PDB entry 2E0Y | X-ray diffraction, 2.02 A resolution | chains A and B

# Chain A
Name: Gamma-glutamyltranspeptidase
Source organism: Escherichia coli K12
Notes: EC 2.3.2.2; fragment: large subunit
UniProtKB: P18956 (GGT_ECOLI); residue numbers follow UniProt; this construct covers 25-390
Amino-acid sequence (366 residues; row label = number of the first residue in the row):
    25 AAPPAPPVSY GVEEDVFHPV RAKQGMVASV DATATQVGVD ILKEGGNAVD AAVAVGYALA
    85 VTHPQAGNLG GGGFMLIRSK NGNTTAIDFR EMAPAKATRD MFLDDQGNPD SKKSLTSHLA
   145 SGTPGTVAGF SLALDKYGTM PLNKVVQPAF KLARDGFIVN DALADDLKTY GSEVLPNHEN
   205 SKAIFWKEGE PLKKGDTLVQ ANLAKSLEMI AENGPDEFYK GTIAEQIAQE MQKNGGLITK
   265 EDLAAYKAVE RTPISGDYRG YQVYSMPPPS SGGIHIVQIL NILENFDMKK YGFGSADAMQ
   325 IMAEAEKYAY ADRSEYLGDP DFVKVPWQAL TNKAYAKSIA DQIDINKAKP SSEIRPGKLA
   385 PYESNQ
Disordered / not traced: 25-28, 388-390
Modified / non-standard residues: Mse50, Mse99, Mse116, Mse125, Mse164, Mse233, Mse255, Mse290, Mse312, Mse323, Mse326 (selenomethionine; parent Met)
Curated features (UniProtKB/Swiss-Prot):
  - binding site (L-glutamate): Arg114

# Chain B
Name: Gamma-glutamyltranspeptidase
Source organism: Escherichia coli K12
Notes: EC 2.3.2.2; fragment: small subunit
UniProtKB: P18956 (GGT_ECOLI); residue numbers follow UniProt; this construct covers 391-580
Amino-acid sequence (190 residues; row label = number of the first residue in the row):
   391 TTHYSVVDKD GNAVAVTYTL NTTFGTGIVA GESGILLNNQ MDDFSAKPGV PNVYGLVGGD
   451 ANAVGPNKRP LSSMSPTIVV KDGKTWLVTG SPGGSRIITT VLQMVVNSID YGLNVAEATN
   511 APRFHHQWLP DELRVEKGFS PDTLKLLEAK GQKVALKEAM GSTQSIMVGP DGELYGASDP
   571 RSVDDLTAGY
Disordered / not traced: 438-447
Modified / non-standard residues: Mse431, Mse464, Mse494, Mse550, Mse557 (selenomethionine; parent Met)
Curated features (UniProtKB/Swiss-Prot):
  - active site: Thr391 (Nucleophile)
  - binding site (L-glutamate): Thr409, Asn411, Gln430, Asp433, Ser462, Ser463, Gly483, Gly484
  - mutagenesis: Thr391 (T391A: Abolishes autocatalytic cleavage, loss of enzymatic activity), Arg513 (R513A: Not processed into its subunits, loss of enzymatic activity), Arg571 (R571G: Not processed into its subunits, loss of enzymatic activity)
Ligand contacts: samarium (iii) ion (SM): Asn411, Gln430, Asp433

# Interface between chain A and chain B
Pairs across the interface (356):
  Pro30(A) with Ile499(B); Asp500(B)
  Val32(A) with Lys471(B); Trp476(B), hydrophobic
  Ser33(A) with Gly502(B); Leu503(B); Asn504(B); Mse557(B)
  Tyr34(A) with Lys471(B); Trp476(B), hydrogen bond; Asn504(B); Mse557(B), hydrophobic; Val558(B); Gly559(B); Pro560(B); Tyr565(B), hydrophobic
  Gly35(A) with Asn504(B)
  Asp39(A) with Asn504(B), hydrogen bond; Glu507(B)
  Phe41(A) with Asn504(B), hydrogen bond (backbone-side chain); Ala506(B); Glu507(B); Asn510(B)
  His42(A) with Ala506(B)
  Pro43(A) with Asn504(B); Val505(B), hydrophobic; Ala506(B); Tyr565(B), hydrophobic; Gly566(B)
  Val44(A) with Leu564(B); Tyr565(B); Gly566(B), hydrogen bond (backbone-backbone); Thr577(B)
  Arg45(A) with Glu563(B), salt bridge; Leu564(B); Tyr565(B)
  Ala46(A) with Glu563(B); Leu564(B), hydrogen bond (backbone-backbone); Gly579(B); Tyr580(B)
  Lys47(A) with Gly562(B); Glu563(B); Tyr580(B)
  Gln48(A) with Asp398(B); Lys399(B), hydrogen bond (backbone-backbone); Leu564(B); Tyr580(B), hydrogen bond (backbone-backbone)
  Gly49(A) with Val397(B); Leu564(B); Gly579(B); Tyr580(B), hydrogen bond (backbone-backbone)
  Mse50(A) with Val396(B); Val397(B), hydrogen bond (backbone-backbone); Ile556(B); Leu564(B); Tyr565(B); Gly566(B); Thr577(B); Ala578(B)
  Val51(A) with Ser395(B); Leu576(B); Thr577(B); Ala578(B), hydrogen bond (backbone-backbone)
  Ala52(A) with Tyr394(B); Ser395(B), hydrogen bond (backbone-backbone); Gln554(B); Ser555(B); Leu576(B); Thr577(B)
  Ser53(A) with Tyr394(B); Gln554(B); Ser568(B); Asp575(B); Leu576(B), hydrogen bond (backbone-backbone)
  Val54(A) with Thr392(B); Ser572(B); Asp574(B); Asp575(B)
  Asp55(A) with Asp574(B)
  Ala56(A) with Asp574(B), hydrogen bond (backbone-backbone); Leu576(B), hydrophobic
  Thr59(A) with Leu576(B), hydrogen bond (side chain-backbone); Ala578(B)
  Val63(A) with Ala578(B)
  Leu66(A) with Val397(B); Asp398(B); Tyr580(B), hydrogen bond (backbone-side chain)
  Lys67(A) with Tyr580(B)
  Asn71(A) with Asp398(B)
  Ala72(A) with Val396(B); Asp398(B), hydrogen bond (backbone-side chain); Asn402(B); Val404(B), hydrophobic
  Val73(A) with Val404(B)
  Ala76(A) with Tyr394(B), hydrogen bond (backbone-side chain); Val404(B), hydrophobic
  Val79(A) with Tyr394(B), hydrophobic
  Gly80(A) with Tyr394(B), hydrogen bond (backbone-side chain); Tyr408(B), hydrogen bond (backbone-side chain)
  Leu83(A) with Tyr394(B), hydrophobic; Tyr408(B)
  Ala84(A) with Tyr408(B)
  Pro88(A) with Leu410(B); Phe414(B); Leu426(B)
  Gln89(A) with Thr412(B); Thr413(B); Phe414(B), hydrogen bond (backbone-backbone)
  Ala90(A) with Thr391(B); Thr392(B); Thr409(B)
  Gly91(A) with Tyr408(B)
  Asn92(A) with Tyr408(B); Thr409(B), hydrogen bond (side chain-backbone); Leu410(B)
  Leu93(A) with Ile425(B)
  Gly94(A) with Leu410(B); Ile425(B); Leu426(B); Asn428(B), hydrogen bond (backbone-side chain)
  Gly95(A) with Thr409(B); Leu410(B); Asn428(B)
  Gly96(A) with Tyr408(B); Thr409(B), hydrogen bond (backbone-backbone)
  Gly97(A) with Thr407(B); Tyr408(B); Mse464(B)
  Phe98(A) with Val406(B); Thr407(B), hydrogen bond (backbone-backbone); Ser462(B); Mse464(B), hydrophobic
  Mse99(A) with Val404(B), hydrophobic; Ala405(B); Val406(B), hydrophobic
  Leu100(A) with Val404(B); Ala405(B), hydrogen bond (backbone-backbone); Pro466(B); Thr467(B); Ile468(B)
  Ile101(A) with Ala403(B)
  Arg102(A) with Asn402(B); Ala403(B), hydrogen bond (backbone-backbone); Ile468(B); Val470(B); Gly473(B); Thr475(B), hydrogen bond
  Ser103(A) with Asn402(B)
  Lys104(A) with Asp400(B), salt bridge; Gly401(B); Asn402(B), hydrogen bond (backbone-side chain)
  Asp112(A) with Arg459(B), salt bridge
  Arg114(A) with Gln430(B), hydrogen bond; Asp433(B), salt bridge; Arg459(B), hydrogen bond (backbone-side chain); Pro460(B), hydrogen bond (side chain-backbone); Leu461(B), hydrogen bond (side chain-backbone); Ser462(B); Mse464(B)
  Glu115(A) with Thr409(B); Asn428(B); Gln430(B), hydrogen bond; Arg459(B); Pro460(B)
  Mse116(A) with Asn457(B); Lys458(B); Arg459(B)
  Ala117(A) with Mse431(B), hydrophobic; Phe434(B), hydrophobic; Gly455(B); Asn457(B), hydrogen bond (backbone-backbone); Lys458(B), hydrogen bond (backbone-backbone)
  Pro118(A) with Mse431(B); Pro456(B); Asn457(B)
  Ala119(A) with Pro456(B)
  Ala121(A) with Pro456(B)
  Thr122(A) with Val454(B)
  Arg123(A) with Asp450(B), salt bridge; Ala453(B); Val454(B)
  Mse125(A) with Mse431(B); Val454(B)
  Phe126(A) with Mse431(B), hydrophobic
  Gly131(A) with Lys437(B), hydrogen bond (backbone-side chain)
  Pro133(A) with Ala436(B), hydrophobic
  Ser138(A) with Asn429(B); Asp432(B), hydrogen bond
  Leu139(A) with Thr412(B); Thr416(B); Asn429(B), hydrogen bond (backbone-side chain); Asp432(B)
  Thr140(A) with Ile418(B)
  Ser141(A) with Thr416(B); Ile418(B)
  His142(A) with Ile418(B)
  Leu143(A) with Mse431(B)
  Ala144(A) with Asn428(B); Asn429(B); Gln430(B), hydrogen bond (backbone-backbone); Mse431(B), hydrogen bond (backbone-backbone)
  Ser145(A) with Thr416(B); Leu427(B); Asn428(B), hydrogen bond (side chain-backbone); Mse431(B)
  Gly146(A) with Asn428(B), hydrogen bond (backbone-side chain); Mse431(B)
  Thr150(A) with Tyr408(B)
  Phe154(A) with Tyr394(B); Tyr408(B), hydrophobic
  Asn184(A) with Asp574(B), hydrogen bond
  Asp185(A) with Asp574(B), hydrogen bond (backbone-side chain)
  Ala186(A) with Val573(B), hydrophobic; Asp574(B), hydrogen bond (backbone-side chain)
  Asp190(A) with Phe414(B)
  Leu191(A) with Phe414(B), hydrophobic
  Tyr194(A) with Thr413(B)
  Gly195(A) with Phe414(B)
  Val198(A) with Thr416(B); Gly417(B)
  Leu199(A) with Gly417(B); Leu426(B), hydrophobic
  His202(A) with Gly417(B); Ile418(B)
  Asn204(A) with Val419(B); Gly421(B)
  Ser205(A) with Gly417(B), hydrogen bond (side chain-backbone); Ile418(B); Val419(B), hydrogen bond (side chain-backbone)
  Asn226(A) with Glu422(B), hydrogen bond; Ser423(B); Gly424(B)
  Leu227(A) with Ser423(B), hydrogen bond (backbone-backbone); Gly424(B); Ile425(B), hydrophobic
  Ser230(A) with Ser423(B), hydrogen bond (side chain-backbone); Ile425(B)
  Ile247(A) with Ile425(B), hydrophobic
  Gln250(A) with Glu422(B); Ser423(B)
  Ile251(A) with Ala420(B), hydrophobic
  Glu254(A) with Ile418(B); Val419(B); Ala420(B); Gly421(B), hydrogen bond (side chain-backbone)
  Mse255(A) with Leu427(B), hydrophobic
  Tyr270(A) with Arg459(B), hydrogen bond
  Lys271(A) with Arg459(B), hydrogen bond (backbone-side chain)
  Val273(A) with Arg459(B)
  Arg275(A) with Arg459(B)
  Tyr282(A) with Ile499(B), hydrophobic; Asp500(B), hydrogen bond
  Arg283(A) with Asp500(B), salt bridge
  Tyr285(A) with Val470(B); Lys471(B); Trp476(B), hydrophobic; Ile499(B), hydrophobic
  Gln286(A) with Ile468(B); Val469(B); Val470(B), hydrogen bond (backbone-backbone)
  Val287(A) with Thr467(B); Ile468(B)
  Tyr288(A) with Thr467(B); Ile468(B), hydrogen bond (backbone-backbone); Val470(B), hydrophobic
  Ser289(A) with Ser465(B); Pro466(B), hydrogen bond (side chain-backbone); Thr467(B), hydrogen bond
  Mse290(A) with Mse464(B); Pro466(B)
  Pro293(A) with Leu461(B); Ser462(B), hydrogen bond (backbone-backbone)
  Ser294(A) with Ser462(B), hydrogen bond (side chain-backbone); Mse464(B), hydrogen bond (side chain-backbone)
  Ser295(A) with Leu461(B); Ser462(B), hydrogen bond (backbone-backbone); Ser463(B)
  Gly296(A) with Ser462(B); Ser463(B); Ser465(B); Ile488(B)
  Gly297(A) with Ser465(B)
  Ile300(A) with Ser465(B); Ile488(B); Val491(B), hydrophobic
  Ile303(A) with Leu492(B), hydrophobic
  Leu304(A) with Leu492(B), hydrophobic
  Mse312(A) with Asp500(B); Tyr501(B)
  Lys313(A) with Asp500(B)
  Gly316(A) with Tyr501(B)
  Phe317(A) with Asn497(B); Tyr501(B); Ala511(B), hydrophobic; Pro512(B)
  Gly318(A) with Thr533(B), hydrogen bond (backbone-side chain)
  Ser319(A) with Thr533(B)
  Ala320(A) with Thr533(B); Leu536(B), hydrophobic; Leu537(B), hydrophobic; Lys540(B)
  Asp321(A) with Lys540(B), salt bridge
  Ala322(A) with Tyr501(B)
  Mse323(A) with Phe514(B); Phe529(B), hydrophobic; Thr533(B)
  Gln324(A) with Leu537(B); Lys540(B); Gln542(B), hydrogen bond
  Mse326(A) with Leu492(B), hydrophobic; Phe514(B), hydrophobic
  Ala327(A) with His516(B); Leu523(B), hydrophobic; Gln542(B)
  Glu328(A) with Gln542(B), hydrogen bond
  Glu330(A) with Thr489(B); Leu492(B); His515(B); His516(B), hydrogen bond (side chain-backbone)
  Lys331(A) with His516(B); Trp518(B); Asp521(B)
  Tyr334(A) with Ser485(B), hydrogen bond (side chain-backbone); Ile488(B); Thr489(B); His515(B); His516(B); Gln517(B); Trp518(B), hydrophobic
  Ala335(A) with Trp518(B), hydrophobic
  Arg337(A) with Ser463(B), hydrogen bond; Ser485(B); Ile488(B)
  Ser338(A) with Gly448(B); Gly449(B); Trp518(B)
  Leu341(A) with Ala451(B); Leu461(B), hydrophobic
  Gly342(A) with Leu461(B)
  Asp343(A) with Lys458(B); Arg459(B), hydrogen bond (side chain-backbone)
  Phe346(A) with Pro456(B); Asn457(B); Lys458(B)
  Ile369(A) with Lys540(B)
  Asn370(A) with Lys540(B)
  Lys371(A) with Lys540(B)
  Ala372(A) with Lys540(B), hydrogen bond (backbone-backbone); Gln542(B)
  Pro374(A) with Asp521(B)
  Ser375(A) with His516(B); Trp518(B), hydrogen bond (side chain-backbone); Leu519(B); Asp521(B), hydrogen bond (backbone-side chain)
  Ile378(A) with Trp518(B), hydrogen bond (backbone-side chain)
  Arg379(A) with Trp518(B)
Other interface residues (no listed pair), chain A (162 interface residues in all): Pro31, Gln60, Ala75, His87, Phe113, Leu127, Pro148, Leu187, Ile208, Phe209, Phe242, His299, Leu307, Asp345
Other interface residues (no listed pair), chain B (133 interface residues in all): His393, Asn411, Gly415, Asn452, Gln493, Val495, Val496, Val525, Gly541, Ser552

# In short
Chain A and chain B form an interface of 162 and 133 residues respectively, with 73 hydrogen bonds and 7 salt
bridges. Among the polar pairs are Arg45(A)-Glu563(B), Lys104(A)-Asp400(B) and Asp112(A)-Arg459(B). Ligands of
chain B: samarium (iii) ion.
Here chain A is Gamma-glutamyltranspeptidase and chain B is Gamma-glutamyltranspeptidase, both from
Escherichia coli K12. Entry 2E0Y (Crystal structure of the samarium derivative of mature
gamma-glutamyltranspeptidase from Escherichia coli) was determined by X-ray diffraction together with 2E0W and
2E0X from the same study.
